PDB entry 1BUI | X-ray diffraction, 2.65 A resolution | chains A and C of the 3 polymer chains in the assembly

[Chain A]
Protein: Plasminogen
From: Homo sapiens
Notes: EC 3.4.21.7; fragment: Peptidase S1 catalytic domain
UniProtKB: P00747 (PLMN_HUMAN); the construct lacks a stretch of the UniProt sequence and is renumbered around it, so the offset changes along the chain: -5 to 11 = UniProt 561-577; 13-60 = UniProt 578-625; 61-94 = UniProt 630-663; 101-146 = UniProt 664-709; 6 more segments
Sequence (250 residues; numbered -5 to 245 plus 9 insertion-coded residues; 10 numbers in that range are skipped by the numbering (no residue carries them; nothing is unmodelled there); the number before each row is that of its first residue; a row labelled like 60A-60D holds insertion residues (60A, then the next letters in order); numbers below 1 keep their minus sign (Ala-5 is residue -5)):
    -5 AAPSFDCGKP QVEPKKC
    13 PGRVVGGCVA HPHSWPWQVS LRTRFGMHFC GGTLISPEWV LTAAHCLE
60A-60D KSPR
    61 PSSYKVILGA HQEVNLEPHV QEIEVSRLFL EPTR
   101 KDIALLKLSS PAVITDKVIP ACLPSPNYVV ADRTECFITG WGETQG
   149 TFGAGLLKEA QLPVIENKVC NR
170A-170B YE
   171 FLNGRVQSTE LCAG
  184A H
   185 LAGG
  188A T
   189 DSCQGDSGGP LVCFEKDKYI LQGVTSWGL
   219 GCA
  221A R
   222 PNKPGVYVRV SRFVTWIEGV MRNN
Unresolved in the structure: -5 to -4, 15
Disulfides: Cys1-Cys122, Cys11-Cys20, Cys42-Cys58, Cys136-Cys201, Cys168-Cys182, Cys191-Cys220
Covalently attached groups: compound 0GJ linked to His57, Ser195
Small-molecule neighbours: 0GJ (L-alpha-glutamyl-N-{(1S)-4-{[amino(iminio)methyl]amino}-1-[(1S)-2-chloro-1-hydroxyethyl]butyl}glycinamide): Cys42, Asp189, Ser190, Cys191, Gln192, Gly193, Asp194, Thr213, Ser214, Trp215, Gly216, Leu217, Gly219, Cys220, Pro225, Gly226, Tyr228
Curated features (UniProtKB/Swiss-Prot):
  - active site (Charge relay system): His57, Asp102, Ser195
  - site: Arg15, Val16 (Cleavage)
  - modified residue (Phosphoserine): Ser32, Ser125

[Chain C]
Protein: Staphylokinase
From: Staphylococcus phage 42D.m
UniProtKB: P15240 (SAK_BPP42); residues 11-136 here correspond to UniProt positions 38-163 (UniProt number = residue number + 27)
Sequence (128 residues; each row starts with the number of its first residue):
     9 VLKGDDASYF EPTGPYLMVN VTGVDSKGNE LLSPHYVEFP IKPGTTLTKE KIEYYVEWAL
    69 DATAYKEFRV VELDPSAKIE VTYYDKNKKK EETKSFPITE KGFVVPDLSE HIKNPGFNLI
   129 TKVVIEKK
Unresolved in the structure: 9-14
Differences from the reference sequence: expression tag (9-10); conflict Ser34 (Gly61 in P15240), Gly36 (Arg63 in P15240), His43 (Arg70 in P15240)

[Chain A / chain C interface]
Pairs across the interface (34; chain A residue first):
  Thr93(A) with Glu38(C); Leu39(C); Leu40(C); Ser41(C), hydrogen bond (backbone-backbone)
  Arg94(A) with Leu40(C); Ser41(C); Thr71(C); Ala72(C); Glu75(C), salt bridge
  Lys101(A) with Glu38(C), salt bridge; Ser41(C), hydrogen bond
  Tyr170A(A) with Thr90(C); Tyr92(C); Glu99(C), hydrogen bond
  Glu170B(A) with Glu99(C)
  Asn173(A) with Tyr24(C), hydrogen bond; Met26(C); Asn126(C)
  Gly174(A) with Met26(C); Asn28(C); Ile128(C)
  Arg175(A) with Glu19(C), salt bridge; Tyr24(C), hydrogen bond; Tyr44(C); Glu46(C), salt bridge
  Gln177(A) with Asn28(C), hydrogen bond; Ser41(C), hydrogen bond; Pro42(C)
  Trp215(A) with His43(C), hydrogen bond; Tyr44(C)
  Leu217(A) with Tyr44(C)
  Gly219(A) with Tyr17(C)
  Arg221A(A) with Ala15(C)
  Lys224(A) with Glu19(C), salt bridge
Other interface residues (no listed pair), chain A (15 interface residues in all): Glu180
Other interface residues (no listed pair), chain C (25 interface residues in all): Phe76, Tyr91, Gly124

[Summary]
Chain A and chain C form an interface of 15 and 25 residues respectively, with 8 hydrogen bonds and 5 salt
bridges. Among the polar pairs are Arg94(A)-Glu75(C), Lys101(A)-Glu38(C) and Arg175(A)-Glu19(C). Compound 0GJ
is covalently linked to Ser195(A).
Here chain A is Plasminogen (Homo sapiens) and chain C is Staphylokinase (Staphylococcus phage 42D.m). Entry
1BUI (Structure of the ternary microplasmin-staphylokinase-microplasmin complex: a
proteinase-cofactor-substrate complex in action) was determined by X-ray diffraction.
